2Q9P - chain A; structure by X-ray diffraction, 1.65 A resolution.

# Chain A
Molecule: Diphosphoinositol polyphosphate phosphohydrolase 1
Organism: Homo sapiens
Notes: EC 3.6.1.52
Reference sequence: O95989 (NUDT3_HUMAN); residue numbers follow UniProt; this construct covers 1-172
Chain sequence (194 residues; numbered -21 to 172; the number before each row is that of its first residue; numbers below 1 keep their minus sign (Met-21 is residue -21)):
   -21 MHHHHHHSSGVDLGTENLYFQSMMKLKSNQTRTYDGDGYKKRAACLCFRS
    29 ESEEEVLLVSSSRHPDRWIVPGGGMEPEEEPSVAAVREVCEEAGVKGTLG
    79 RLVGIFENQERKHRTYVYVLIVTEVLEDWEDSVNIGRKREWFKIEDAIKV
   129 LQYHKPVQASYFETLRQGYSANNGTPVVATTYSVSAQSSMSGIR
Not modelled in the structure: -21 to 9, 142-172
Construct notes: expression tag (-21 to 0)
Bound ions: Mg2+ site 1: Gly50, Glu70 (together with inositol hexakisphosphate); Mg2+ site 2: Glu66, Glu70; Mg2+ site 3 near Glu66 (its only coordinating residue here)
Small-molecule neighbours: inositol hexakisphosphate: Arg10, Lys18, Arg20, Ser39, Ser40, Arg41, Ile47, Gly50, Gly51, Gly52, Glu66, Glu70, Arg89, His91, Arg115, Lys133
UniProt features mapped onto this chain:
  - motif: Gly51 to Gly72 (Nudix box)
  - active site: Glu69 (Proton acceptor)
  - binding site (substrate): Arg10, Lys18 to Arg20, Ser39 to Arg41, Arg89 to His91, Arg115, Lys133
  - binding site (Mg(2+)): Gly50, Glu66, Glu70
  - modified residue: Met1 (N-acetylmethionine)
  - mutagenesis: Gly50 (G50A/V: Loss of diphosphoinositol polyphosphate phosphohydrolase activity), Gly51 (G51A: Loss of diphosphoinositol polyphosphate phosphohydrolase activity), Gly52 (G52A/V: Loss of diphosphoinositol polyphosphate phosphohydrolase activity), Glu66 (E66Q: Loss of diphosphoinositol polyphosphate phosphohydrolase activity), Glu69 to Glu70 (Loss of mRNA-decapping activity), Glu70 (E70A: Loss of endopolyphosphatase activity; E70Q: Loss of diphosphoinositol polyphosphate phosphohydrolase activity), Gly72 (G72A: Loss of diphosphoinositol polyphosphate phosphohydrolase activity), Gly75 (G75A: Loss of diphosphoinositol polyphosphate phosphohydrolase activity), Gly78 (G78A: No effect on diphosphoinositol polyphosphate phosphohydrolase activity; G78V: Loss of diphosphoinositol polyphosphate phosphohydrolase activity), Gly82 (G82A: Loss of diphosphoinositol polyphosphate phosphohydrolase activity), Phe84 (F84Y: Induces a strong decrease in Ap6A and [PP]-InsP4 hydrolysis, while it only weakly affects PP-InsP5 hydrolysis), His91 (H91L: Induces a strong decrease in Ap6A and [PP]-InsP4 hydrolysis, while it only weakly affects PP-InsP5 hydrolysis)

# Overview
Bound to chain A: inositol hexakisphosphate. Gly50 and Glu70 form the Mg2+ site 1. The Mg2+ site 2 is built by
Glu66 and Glu70. Curated annotation (UniProt) lists active-site residue Glu69, 12 substrate-binding residues,
3 Mg2+-binding residues and 12 mutagenesis sites.
Chain A is Diphosphoinositol polyphosphate phosphohydrolase 1 (Homo sapiens); the structure, Human
diphosphoinositol polyphosphate phosphohydrolase 1, Mg-F complex, was determined by X-ray diffraction (same
publication as 2FVV).
